Entry 3V79 (X-ray diffraction, 3.85 A resolution); this record covers chains C and Y of the 6 polymer chains in the assembly.

== Chain C ==
Protein: Recombining binding protein suppressor of hairless
Source organism: Homo sapiens
UniProt: Q06330 (SUH_HUMAN); residues 9-435 here correspond to UniProt positions 23-449 (UniProt number = residue number + 14)
Sequence (434 residues; numbered 8 to 441; the number before each row is that of its first residue):
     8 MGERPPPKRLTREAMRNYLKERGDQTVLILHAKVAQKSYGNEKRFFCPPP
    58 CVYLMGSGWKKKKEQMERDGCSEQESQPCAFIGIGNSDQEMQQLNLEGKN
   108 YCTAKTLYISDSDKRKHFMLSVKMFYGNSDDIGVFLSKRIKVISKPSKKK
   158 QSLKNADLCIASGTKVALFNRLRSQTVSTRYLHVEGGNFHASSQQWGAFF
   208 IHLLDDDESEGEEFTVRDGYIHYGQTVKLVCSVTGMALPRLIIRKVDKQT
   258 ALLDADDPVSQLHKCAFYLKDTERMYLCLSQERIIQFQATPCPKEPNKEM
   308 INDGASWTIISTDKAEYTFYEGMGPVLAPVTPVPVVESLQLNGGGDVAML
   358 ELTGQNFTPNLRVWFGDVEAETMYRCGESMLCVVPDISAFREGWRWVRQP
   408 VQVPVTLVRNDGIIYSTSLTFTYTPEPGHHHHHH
Not modelled in the structure: 8-10, 435-441
Sequence notes: expression tag (8, 436-441)
Curated features (UniProtKB/Swiss-Prot):
  - region (DNA-binding): Gln43 to Phe53, Ser151 to Lys156, Arg178 to Thr183
  - modified residue: Lys161 (N6-acetyllysine)
Reported in the primary citation:
  - mutagenesis - Q293L: increased binding to RAM (citing earlier work)
  - mutagenesis - Q293L: decreased binding to EBNA2 peptide (citing earlier work)

== Chain Y ==
Molecule: 18-nt DNA strand
Sequence (18 nucleotides; numbered 101 to 118; the number before each row is that of its first residue):
   101 TTTCTTTCCCACAGTAAC

== How chain C and chain Y interact ==
Residue-residue contacts (16):
  Lys44(C) with DT107(Y), salt bridge to the phosphate
  Tyr46(C) with DT106(Y), sugar contact; DT107(Y), hydrogen bond to the phosphate; DC108(Y), phosphate contact
  Ser151(C) with DT106(Y), hydrogen bond to the phosphate; DT107(Y), base contact
  Lys152(C) with DT106(Y), base contact; DT107(Y), hydrogen bond to the base
  Ser154(C) with DT105(Y), hydrogen bond to the phosphate
  Lys157(C) with DC104(Y), salt bridge to the phosphate
  Arg180(C) with DA113(Y), sugar contact; DG114(Y), salt bridge to the phosphate
  Gln182(C) with DA113(Y), base contact; DG114(Y), sugar contact
  Val184(C) with DG114(Y), phosphate contact; DT115(Y), phosphate contact
Interface residues without a listed pair, chain C (14 interface residues in all): Glu49, Arg51, Asp118, Lys156, Ser181
Interface residues without a listed pair, chain Y (10 interface residues in all): DC109, DC112

== In short ==
14 residues of chain C and 10 residues of chain Y are in contact; the contacts include 4 hydrogen bonds and 3
salt bridges. Polar pairs include Lys152(C)-DT107(Y), Tyr46(C)-DT107(Y) and Ser151(C)-DT106(Y). From the
paper: Q293L of chain C increases binding to RAM; Q293L of chain C reduces binding to EBNA2 peptide.
Chain C is Recombining binding protein suppressor of hairless (Homo sapiens) and chain Y is an 18-nt DNA
strand; the structure, Structure of human Notch1 transcription complex including CSL, RAM, ANK, and MAML-1 on
HES-1 promoter DNA ..., was determined by X-ray diffraction.
